9FFV - chains A and F of the 6 polymer chains in the assembly; structure by electron microscopy, 2.80 A resolution.

[Chain A]
Name: Gamma-aminobutyric acid receptor subunit alpha-1
Source organism: Homo sapiens
Reference sequence: P14867 (GBRA1_HUMAN); residues 5-429 here correspond to UniProt positions 32-456 (UniProt number = residue number + 27)
Sequence (411 residues; row label = number of the first residue in the row; note: 71 numbers in that range are skipped by the numbering (no residue carries them; nothing is unmodelled there); numbers below 1 keep their minus sign (Met-52 is residue -52)):
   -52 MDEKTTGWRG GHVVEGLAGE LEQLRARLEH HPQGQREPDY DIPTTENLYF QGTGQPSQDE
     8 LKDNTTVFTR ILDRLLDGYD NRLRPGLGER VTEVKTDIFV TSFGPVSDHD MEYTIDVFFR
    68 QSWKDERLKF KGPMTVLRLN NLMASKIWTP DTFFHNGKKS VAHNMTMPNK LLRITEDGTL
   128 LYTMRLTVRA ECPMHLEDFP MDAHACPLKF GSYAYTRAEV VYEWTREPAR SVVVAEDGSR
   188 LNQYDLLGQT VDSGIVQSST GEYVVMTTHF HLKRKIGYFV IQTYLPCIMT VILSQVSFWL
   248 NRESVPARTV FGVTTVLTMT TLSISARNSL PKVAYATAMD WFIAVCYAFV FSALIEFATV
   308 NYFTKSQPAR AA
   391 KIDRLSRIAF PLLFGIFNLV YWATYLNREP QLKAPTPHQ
Not modelled in the structure: -52 to 9, 419-429
Sequence notes: initiating methionine (-52); expression tag (-51 to 4); linker (313-319)
UniProt features mapped onto this chain:
  - binding site (4-aminobutanoate): Arg67, Thr130
  - binding site (3alpha-hydroxy-5alpha-pregnan-11,20-dione): Trp246
  - glycosylation (N-linked (GlcNAc...) asparagine): Asn11, Asn111
Cystine bridges: Cys139-Cys153
Glycans and other covalent adducts: glycan linked to Asn111

[Chain F]
Name: Nanobody38
Source organism: Lama glama
Notes: antibody fragment or engineered binder
Sequence (133 residues; row label = number of the first residue in the row):
     2 QVQLQESGGG LVQAGGSLRV SCAASGRTFT TYIMAWFRQA PGKEREFLAA MDQGRIQYYG
    62 DSVRGRFTIS RDYAKNSVDL QLDGLRPEDT AVYYCAAGAG FWGLRTASSY HYWGQGTQVT
   122 VSSHHHHHHE PEA
Not modelled in the structure: 125-134
Cystine bridges: Cys23-Cys96

[Interface between chain A and chain F]
Pairs across the interface (28):
  His142(A) with Thr32(F), hydrogen bond (side chain-backbone); Tyr33(F)
  Ala150(A) with Phe102(F), hydrophobic
  His151(A) with Phe102(F)
  Ala152(A) with Gly101(F)
  Lys156(A) with Asp53(F), salt bridge
  Leu194(A) with Phe102(F), hydrophobic; Trp103(F)
  Gly195(A) with Trp103(F)
  Asp199(A) with Tyr59(F); Leu105(F); Arg106(F), salt bridge
  Gly201(A) with Gln58(F)
  Ile202(A) with Arg56(F); Ile57(F); Gln58(F), hydrogen bond (backbone-backbone)
  Val203(A) with Arg56(F); Ile57(F), hydrophobic
  Gln204(A) with Arg56(F), hydrogen bond (backbone-side chain); Gln58(F), hydrogen bond
  Ser205(A) with Arg56(F)
  Val212(A) with Ile57(F), hydrophobic
  Thr214(A) with Tyr59(F)
  His218(A) with Gly101(F); Phe102(F); Trp103(F), hydrogen bond (side chain-backbone); Gly104(F)
  Leu219(A) with Phe102(F)
Other interface residues (no listed pair), chain A (22 interface residues in all): Pro140, Glu144, Thr197, Ser200, His216
Other interface residues (no listed pair), chain F (16 interface residues in all): Gln54, Gly55, Ala100

[Summary]
The interface between chain A and chain F involves 22 residues on one side and 16 on the other, with 5
hydrogen bonds and 2 salt bridges. Among the polar pairs are Lys156(A)-Asp53(F), Asp199(A)-Arg106(F) and
His142(A)-Thr32(F). Covalently linked N-acetylglucosamine: at Asn111(A).
Here chain A is Gamma-aminobutyric acid receptor subunit alpha-1 (Homo sapiens) and chain F is Nanobody38
(Lama glama). Entry 9FFV (Cryo-EM structure of the alpha1beta3gamma2 GABA(A) receptor in complex with Nb38 in
the long-lived symmetric resting ...) was determined by electron microscopy.
